PDB entry 5TGU | X-ray diffraction, 2.35 A resolution | chains B and E of the 6 polymer chains in the assembly

# Chain B
Name: Hemagglutinin HA2 chain
Source organism: Influenza A virus
Reference sequence: A0A0J9X253 (A0A0J9X253_9INFA); residues 2-174 here = UniProt positions 2-174
Sequence (180 residues; numbered 2 to 181; the number before each row is that of its first residue):
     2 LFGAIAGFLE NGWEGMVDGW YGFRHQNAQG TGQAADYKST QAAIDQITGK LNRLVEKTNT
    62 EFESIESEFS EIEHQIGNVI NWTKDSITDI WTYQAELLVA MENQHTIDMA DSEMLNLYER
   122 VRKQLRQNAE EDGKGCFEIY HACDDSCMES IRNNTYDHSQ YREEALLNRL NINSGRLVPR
Unresolved in the structure: 173-181
Cystine bridges: Cys144-Cys148
Differences from the reference sequence: expression tag (175-181)

# Chain E
Name: Hemagglutinin HA1 chain
Source organism: Influenza A virus
Reference sequence: A0A0J9X252 (A0A0J9X252_9INFA); the construct lacks a stretch of the UniProt sequence and is renumbered around it, so the offset changes along the chain: 7-129 = UniProt 1-123; 130-158 = UniProt 125-153; 159-263 = UniProt 156-260; 265-276 = UniProt 261-272; 1 more segments
Sequence (323 residues; row label = number of the first residue in the row; note: 1 number in that range is skipped by the numbering (no residue carries it; nothing is unmodelled there); a row labelled like 158A-158B holds insertion residues (158A, then the next letters in order)):
     7 ADPGDKICLG HHAVANGTIV KTLTNEQEEV TNATETVEST GINRLCMKGR KHKDLGNCHP
    67 IGMLIGTPAC DLHLTGMWDT LIERENAIAY CYPGATVNVE ALRQKIMESG GINKISTGFT
   127 YGS
  129A S
   130 INSAGTTRAC MRNGGNSFYA ELKWLVSKS
158A-158B AG
   159 QNFPQTTNTY RNTDTAEHLI MWGIHHPSST QEKNTLYGTQ SLSISVGSST YRNNFVPVVG
   219 ARPQVNGLSS RIDFHWTLVQ PGDNITFSHN GGLIAPSRVS KLIGR
   265 GLGIQSDAPI DN
  276A N
   277 CESKCFWRGG SINTRLPFQN LSPRTVGQCP KYVNRRSLML ATGMRNVPEL
Unresolved in the structure: 7-10, 326
Cystine bridges: Cys52-Cys277, Cys64-Cys76, Cys97-Cys139, Cys281-Cys305
Covalent attachments: N-acetylglucosamine (NAG) linked to Asn242
Differences from the reference sequence: engineered mutation Ala158A (Lys154 in A0A0J9X252), Thr193 (Asp190 in A0A0J9X252), Leu226 (Gln223 in A0A0J9X252), Ser228 (Gly225 in A0A0J9X252)
Reported in the primary citation:
  - binding site for N-acetyl-alpha-neuraminic acid: Tyr98, Trp153
  - binding site for beta-D-galactopyranose: Arg137, Gly225, Leu226
  - specificity-determining residues: Leu226
  - mutagenesis - Q226L/G228S, G228S: abolished binding to alpha2-3 sialosides
  - mutagenesis - Q226L/G228S: unchanged binding to human-type alpha2-6 receptors

# Interface between chain B and chain E
Pairs across the interface (10; chain B residue first):
  Gln47(B) - Thr30(E)
  Gly50(B) - Leu29(E)
  Gly50(B) - Thr30(E)
  Lys51(B) - Leu29(E)
  Lys51(B) - Thr30(E)
  Arg54(B) - Thr28(E)
  Arg54(B) - Leu29(E)
  Met102(B) - Leu29(E)  hydrophobic
  Glu103(B) - Leu29(E)
  His106(B) - Thr30(E)
Also at the interface, not in a pair above, chain B (11 interface residues in all): Asp46, Glu57, Thr59, Thr61
Also at the interface, not in a pair above, chain E (5 interface residues in all): Asn310, Arg311

# Summary
Chain B and chain E form an interface of 11 and 5 residues respectively. N-acetylglucosamine is covalently
linked to Asn242(E). The paper reports a binding site for beta-D-galactopyranose at Arg137(E), Gly225(E) and
Leu226(E); Q226L/G228S and G228S of chain E abolish binding to alpha2-3 sialosides.
Here chain B is Hemagglutinin HA2 chain and chain E is Hemagglutinin HA1 chain, both from Influenza A virus.
Entry 5TGU (Crystal structure of H10 hemagglutinin mutant (K158aA-D193T-Q226L-G228S) from Jiangxi-Donghu
(2013) H10N8 influenza virus in complex with ...) was determined by X-ray diffraction, deposited together with
5TGO, 5TGV, 5TH0, 5TH1, 5THB, 5THC and 5THF.
